PDB entry 6BF7 | electron microscopy, 6.50 A resolution (low resolution: residue-level contacts below are approximate; hydrogen-bond / salt-bridge calls are withheld) | chains A and B of the 6 polymer chains in the assembly

# Chain A (and B)
Molecule: Insulin-degrading enzyme
Organism: Homo sapiens
Notes: EC 3.4.24.56; chain B of this document is another copy of the same molecule, construct and numbering; everything in this record applies to it too
UniProtKB: P14735 (IDE_HUMAN); residues 46-1011 here = UniProt positions 46-1011
Sequence (966 residues; each row starts with the number of its first residue):
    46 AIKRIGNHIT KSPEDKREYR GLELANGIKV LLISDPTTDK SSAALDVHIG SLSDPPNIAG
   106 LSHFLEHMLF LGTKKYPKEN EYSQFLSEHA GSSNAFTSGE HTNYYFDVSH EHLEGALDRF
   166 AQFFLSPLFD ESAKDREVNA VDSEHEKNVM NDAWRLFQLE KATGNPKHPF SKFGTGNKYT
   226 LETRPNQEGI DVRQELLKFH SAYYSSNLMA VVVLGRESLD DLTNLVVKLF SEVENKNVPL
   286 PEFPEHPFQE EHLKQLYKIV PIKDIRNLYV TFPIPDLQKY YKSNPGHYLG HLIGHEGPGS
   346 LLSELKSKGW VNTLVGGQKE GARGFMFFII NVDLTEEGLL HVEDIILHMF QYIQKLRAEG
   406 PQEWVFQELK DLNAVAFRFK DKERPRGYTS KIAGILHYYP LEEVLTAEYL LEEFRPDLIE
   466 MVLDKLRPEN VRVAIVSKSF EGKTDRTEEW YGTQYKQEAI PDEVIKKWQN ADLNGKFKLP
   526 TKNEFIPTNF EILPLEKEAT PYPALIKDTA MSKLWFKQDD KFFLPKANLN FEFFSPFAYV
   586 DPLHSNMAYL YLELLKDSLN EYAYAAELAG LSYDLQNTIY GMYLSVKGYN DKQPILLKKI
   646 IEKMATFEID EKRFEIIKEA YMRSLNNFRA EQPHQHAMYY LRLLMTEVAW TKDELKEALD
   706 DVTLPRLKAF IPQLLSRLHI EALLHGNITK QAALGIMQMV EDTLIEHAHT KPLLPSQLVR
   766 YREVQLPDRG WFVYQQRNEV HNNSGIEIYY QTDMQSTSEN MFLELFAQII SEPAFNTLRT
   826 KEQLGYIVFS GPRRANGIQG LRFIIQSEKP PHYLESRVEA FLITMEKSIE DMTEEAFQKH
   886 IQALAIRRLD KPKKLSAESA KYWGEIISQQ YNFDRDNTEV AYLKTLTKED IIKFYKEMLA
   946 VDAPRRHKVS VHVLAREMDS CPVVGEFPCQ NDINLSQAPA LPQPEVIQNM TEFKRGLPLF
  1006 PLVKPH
Unresolved in the structure: 964-980 (chain B: 963-988)
Construct notes: engineered mutation Leu110 (Cys in P14735), Ser171 (Cys in P14735), Ala178 (Cys in P14735), Val257 (Cys in P14735), Leu414 (Cys in P14735), Asn573 (Cys in P14735), Ser590 (Cys in P14735), Ser789 (Cys in P14735), Ala812 (Cys in P14735), Ala819 (Cys in P14735), Ser904 (Cys in P14735)
Swiss-Prot annotation at these positions:
  - motif: Glu853 to Tyr858 (SlyX motif)
  - active site: Glu111 (Proton acceptor)
  - binding site (Zn(2+)): His108, His112, Glu189
  - binding site (substrate): His336 to Gly342, Leu359 to Gln363
  - binding site (ATP): Arg429, Asp895 to Ser901
  - modified residue (N6-succinyllysine): Lys192, Lys697
Reported in the primary citation:
  - mutagenesis - F530A: increased catalytic activity (citing earlier work)

# Chain A / chain B interface
Pairs across the interface - 35 pairs, chain A then chain B:
  Phe582(A) with Val585(B); Asp586(B)
  Trp695(A) with Ser761(B); Gln762(B)
  Glu699(A) with Leu759(B); Ser761(B)
  Glu702(A) with Lys756(B)
  Arg711(A) with Gln718(B)
  Lys756(A) with Glu702(B); Asp706(B)
  Leu759(A) with Trp695(B); Glu699(B)
  Pro760(A) with Thr996(B)
  Ser761(A) with Trp695(B)
  Gln762(A) with Trp695(B)
  Thr996(A) with Pro760(B); Ser761(B)
  Lys999(A) with Arg767(B)
  Arg1000(A) with Arg767(B); Leu1007(B)
  Gly1001(A) with Arg767(B); Pro1006(B); Leu1007(B)
  Leu1002(A) with Arg767(B)
  Pro1003(A) with Arg767(B); Leu1004(B); Pro1006(B)
  Leu1004(A) with Pro1003(B); Leu1004(B)
  Pro1006(A) with Gly1001(B); Leu1002(B); Pro1003(B)
  Leu1007(A) with Arg1000(B); Gly1001(B)
  Val1008(A) with Arg1000(B)
Interface residues without a listed pair, chain A (25 interface residues in all): His589, Ala703, Asp706, Phe1005, Pro1010
Interface residues without a listed pair, chain B (26 interface residues in all): Pro587, His589, Arg722, Phe1005, Val1008

# In short
25 residues of chain A face 26 of chain B across their interface. From UniProt: active-site residue Glu111(A),
3 Zn2+-binding residues, 12 substrate-binding residues and 8 ATP-binding residues on chain A. The paper
reports that F530A of chain A increases catalytic activity.
Both chains are Insulin-degrading enzyme (Homo sapiens). Entry 6BF7 (Cryo-EM structure of human insulin
degrading enzyme in complex with FAB H11-E heavy chain, FAB H11-E ...) was determined by electron microscopy,
deposited together with 5WOB, 6B3Q, 6B70, 6B7Z, 6BF9 and 6BFC.
